8SBB - chains A and B; structure by electron microscopy, 3.59 A resolution.

== Chain A ==
Molecule: Alkane 1-monooxygenase
Organism: Fontimonas thermophila
UniProtKB: A0A1I2KHB9 (A0A1I2KHB9_9GAMM); residue numbers follow UniProt; this construct covers 1-399
Sequence (399 residues; numbered 1 to 399; the number before each row is that of its first residue):
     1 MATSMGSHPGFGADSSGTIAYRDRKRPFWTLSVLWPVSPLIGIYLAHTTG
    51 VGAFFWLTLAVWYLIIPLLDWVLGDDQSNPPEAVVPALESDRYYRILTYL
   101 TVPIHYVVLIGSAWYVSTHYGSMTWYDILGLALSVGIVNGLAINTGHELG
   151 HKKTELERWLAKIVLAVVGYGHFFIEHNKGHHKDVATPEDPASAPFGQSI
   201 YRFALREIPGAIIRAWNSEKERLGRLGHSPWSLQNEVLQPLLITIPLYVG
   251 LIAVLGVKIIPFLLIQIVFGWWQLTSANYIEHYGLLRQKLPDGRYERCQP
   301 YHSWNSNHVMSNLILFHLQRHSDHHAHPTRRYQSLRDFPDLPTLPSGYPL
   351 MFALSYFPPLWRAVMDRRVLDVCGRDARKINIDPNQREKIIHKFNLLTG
Unresolved in the structure: 1-18, 399
Metal / ion sites: Fe ion site 1: His-147, His-151, His-177, His-182, His-324; Fe ion site 2: His-181, His-282, His-321, His-325
Reported in the primary citation:
  - binding site for dodecane: Trp-62, Leu-141, Leu-274, Leu-315, Leu-318
  - specificity-determining residues: Trp-62, Leu-141
  - mutagenesis - L274W, L318W: abolished catalytic activity
  - mutagenesis - L315W: unchanged catalytic activity
  - binding site for Fe ion: Glu-281
  - Fe ion coordination: His-321
  - mutagenesis - W62V: increased catalytic activity on tetradecane

== Chain B ==
Molecule: Nanobody
Organism: synthetic construct
Notes: antibody fragment or engineered binder
Sequence (130 residues; numbered 1 to 130; the number before each row is that of its first residue):
     1 MAQVQLQESGGGLVQAGGSLRLSCAASGTISRYWTMGWYRQAPGKERELV
    51 AGISEGGSTNYADSVKGRFTISRDNAKNTVYLQMNSLKPEDTAVYYCAVT
   101 YRGPWFNRDPHYYWGQGTQVTVSSHHHHHH
Unresolved in the structure: 1-2, 122-130
Disulfides: Cys-24/Cys-97

== How chain A and chain B interact ==
Contacting residue pairs (25):
  Ile-19(A) with Gln-5(B); Tyr-113(B); Trp-114(B)
  Ala-20(A) with Tyr-112(B); Tyr-113(B), hydrophobic; Trp-114(B)
  Tyr-21(A) with Tyr-112(B); Trp-114(B)
  Arg-22(A) with His-111(B)
  Arg-26(A) with Arg-108(B), hydrogen bond (side chain-backbone); Pro-110(B)
  Pro-81(A) with Trp-114(B), hydrophobic
  Glu-82(A) with Glu-46(B); Arg-47(B)
  Ala-83(A) with Arg-47(B); Tyr-96(B)
  Val-84(A) with Trp-114(B), hydrophobic
  Pro-86(A) with Tyr-39(B), hydrogen bond (backbone-side chain); Glu-46(B); Arg-47(B)
  Ala-87(A) with Tyr-39(B)
  Leu-88(A) with Tyr-112(B), hydrophobic
  Asp-91(A) with Pro-110(B); Tyr-112(B), hydrogen bond
  Arg-330(A) with Glu-46(B)
Also at the interface, not in a pair above, chain A (15 interface residues in all): Val-85

== In short ==
The interface between chain A and chain B involves 15 residues on one side and 11 on the other; the contacts
include 3 hydrogen bonds. Polar pairs include Arg-26(A)/Arg-108(B), Pro-86(A)/Tyr-39(B) and
Asp-91(A)/Tyr-112(B). From the paper: a binding site for dodecane at Trp-62(A), Leu-141(A) and Leu-274(A)
among others; L274W and L318W of chain A abolish catalytic activity; 4 substitutions were tested in all.
Here chain A is Alkane 1-monooxygenase (Fontimonas thermophila) and chain B is Nanobody (synthetic construct).
Entry 8SBB (Cryo-EM structure of FtAlkB) was determined by electron microscopy.
